PDB entry 5LYW | X-ray diffraction, 1.69 A resolution | chain A

Chain A:
Molecule: Methionine aminopeptidase 2
Organism: Homo sapiens
Notes: EC 3.4.11.18; fragment: 108-478
Reference sequence: P50579 (MAP2_HUMAN); residues 108-478 here = UniProt positions 108-478
Amino-acid sequence (378 residues; numbered 107 to 484; the number before each row is that of its first residue):
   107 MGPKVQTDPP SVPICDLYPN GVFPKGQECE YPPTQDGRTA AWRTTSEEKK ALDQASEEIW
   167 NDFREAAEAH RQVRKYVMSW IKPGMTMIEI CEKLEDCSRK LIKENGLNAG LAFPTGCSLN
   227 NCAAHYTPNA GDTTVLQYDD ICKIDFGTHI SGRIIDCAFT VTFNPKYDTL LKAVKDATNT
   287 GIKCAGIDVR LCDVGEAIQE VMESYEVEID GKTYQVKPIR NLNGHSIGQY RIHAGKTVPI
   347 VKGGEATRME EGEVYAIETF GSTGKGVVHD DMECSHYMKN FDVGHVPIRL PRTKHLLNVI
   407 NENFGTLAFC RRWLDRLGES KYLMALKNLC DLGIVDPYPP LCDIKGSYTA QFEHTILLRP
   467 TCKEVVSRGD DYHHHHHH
Unresolved in the structure: 107-109, 139-144, 350-351, 477-484
Differences from the reference sequence: initiating methionine (107); expression tag (479-484)
Bound ions: Mn2+ site 1: Asp251, Asp262, Glu459 (together with 7BH); Mn2+ site 2: Asp262, His331, Glu364, Glu459 (together with 7BH)
Residues lining bound ligands: 7BH (6-[(2R)-2-[(2-methylphenoxy)methyl]pyrrolidin-1-yl]-7H-purine): Phe219, His231, Asp251, Asp262, His331, Ile338, His339, Glu364, His382, Met384, Ala414, Tyr444, Glu459
Swiss-Prot annotation at these positions:
  - binding site (substrate): His231, His339
  - binding site (a divalent metal cation): Asp251, Asp262, His331, Glu364, Glu459

In short:
Ligands of chain A: compound 7BH. Asp251, Asp262 and Glu459 coordinate Mn2+ site 1. The Mn2+ site 2 is built
by Asp262, His331, Glu364 and Glu459. Curated annotation (UniProt) lists substrate-binding residues His231 and
His339 and 5 divalent metal cation-binding residues.
Chain A is Methionine aminopeptidase 2 (Homo sapiens); the structure, CRYSTAL STRUCTURE OF HUMAN METHIONINE
AMINOPEPTIDASE-2 IN COMPLEX; WITH AN INHIBITOR 6-((R)-2-o-Tolyloxymethyl-pyrrolidin-1-yl)-9H-purine, was
determined by X-ray diffraction together with 5LYX from the same study.
